Entry 4UDI (X-ray diffraction, 1.80 A resolution); this record covers chains A and E of the 6 polymer chains in the assembly.

# Chain A (and E)
Molecule: Uhgb_mp
Organism: Uncultured organism
Notes: EC 2.4.1.-; chain E of this document is another copy of the same molecule, construct and numbering; everything in this record applies to it too
UniProt: D9ZDQ9 (D9ZDQ9_9ZZZZ); residues 1-327 here = UniProt positions 1-327
Sequence (347 residues; each row starts with the number of its first residue; numbers below 1 keep their minus sign (Met-19 is residue -19)):
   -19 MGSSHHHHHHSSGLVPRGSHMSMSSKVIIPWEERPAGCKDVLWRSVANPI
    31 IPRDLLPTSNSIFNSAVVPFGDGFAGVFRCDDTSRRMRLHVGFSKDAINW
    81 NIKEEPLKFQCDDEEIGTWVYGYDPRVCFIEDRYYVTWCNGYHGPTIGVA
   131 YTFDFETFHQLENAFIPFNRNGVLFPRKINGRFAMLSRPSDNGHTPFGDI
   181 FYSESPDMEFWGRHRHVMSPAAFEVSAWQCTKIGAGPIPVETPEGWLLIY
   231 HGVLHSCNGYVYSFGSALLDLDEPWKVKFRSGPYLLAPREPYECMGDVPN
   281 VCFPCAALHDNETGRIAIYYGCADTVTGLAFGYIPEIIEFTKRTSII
Unresolved in the structure: -19 to 6 (chain E: -19 to 7)
Differences from the reference sequence: expression tag (-19 to 0)
Ion coordination: K+: His196, Val197, Trp255
What the authors report for this chain:
  - binding site for glycerol: Asn44, Asp304
  - self-association interface (contacts with another copy of this molecule); pairs are residue here / residue on that copy: Asn40-Tyr264 (hydrogen bond), Thr63-Tyr264 (backbone contact), Ser64-Pro263 (hydrogen bond), His123-His196 (pi stacking), Ala144-His194 (backbone contact), His174-His235 (pi stacking)
  - mutagenesis - D104N: abolished catalytic activity (citing earlier work)
  - mutagenesis - Y103E: decreased stability (citing earlier work)

# Interface between chain A and chain E
Pairs across the interface (66):
  Asp93(A) with Arg195(E), salt bridge
  Glu95(A) with Arg195(E); Trp255(E)
  Ile96(A) with Arg195(E)
  Tyr122(A) with Phe181(E), hydrophobic; His194(E); Arg195(E); His196(E), hydrogen bond (side chain-backbone)
  His123(A) with His196(E)
  Glu142(A) with Arg193(E), salt bridge; Arg195(E), salt bridge
  Asn143(A) with His194(E)
  Ala144(A) with His194(E), hydrogen bond (backbone-side chain)
  Phe145(A) with Ile146(E), hydrophobic; His194(E)
  Ile146(A) with Phe145(E), hydrophobic; Ser167(E); Pro169(E), hydrophobic; Phe181(E), hydrophobic; Ser183(E); His194(E)
  Pro147(A) with Pro169(E); Phe181(E)
  Phe148(A) with Phe177(E), hydrophobic
  Asn149(A) with Ile146(E)
  Arg162(A) with Phe190(E)
  Ser167(A) with Ile146(E)
  Pro169(A) with Ile146(E), hydrophobic; Pro147(E)
  Asn172(A) with Phe177(E)
  Phe177(A) with Phe148(E), hydrophobic; Asn172(E)
  Phe181(A) with Tyr122(E), hydrophobic; Ile146(E), hydrophobic; Pro147(E)
  Ser183(A) with Ile146(E)
  Glu184(A) with Phe190(E)
  Pro186(A) with Phe190(E)
  Glu189(A) with Gly192(E); Arg193(E), salt bridge
  Phe190(A) with Arg162(E); Glu184(E); Pro186(E); Phe190(E), hydrophobic; Trp191(E); Gly192(E)
  Trp191(A) with Phe190(E); Trp191(E), hydrogen bond (backbone-backbone)
  Gly192(A) with Glu189(E); Phe190(E)
  Arg193(A) with Glu142(E), salt bridge; Glu189(E), salt bridge; Phe190(E)
  His194(A) with Tyr122(E); Asn143(E); Ala144(E), hydrogen bond (side chain-backbone); Phe145(E); Ile146(E)
  Arg195(A) with Asp93(E), salt bridge; Glu95(E); Ile96(E); Tyr122(E); Glu142(E), salt bridge
  His196(A) with Tyr122(E), hydrogen bond (backbone-side chain); His123(E)
  Trp255(A) with Glu95(E)
Also at the interface, not in a pair above, chain A (34 interface residues in all): Ser170, Asp179, Ser185
Also at the interface, not in a pair above, chain E (33 interface residues in all): Asn149, Asp179, Ser185

# In short
Chain A and chain E form an interface of 34 and 33 residues respectively, with 5 hydrogen bonds and 8 salt
bridges. Polar contacts include Asp93(A)-Arg195(E), Glu142(A)-Arg193(E) and Glu142(A)-Arg195(E). The paper
reports a binding site for glycerol at Asn44(A) and Asp304(A); D104N of chain A abolishes catalytic activity.
Chain A and chain E are both Uhgb_mp (Uncultured organism); the structure, Crystal structure of
b-1,4-mannopyranosyl-chitobiose phosphorylase at 1.85 Angstrom from unknown human gut bacteria (Uhgb_MP), was
determined by X-ray diffraction, deposited together with 4UDG, 4UDJ and 4UDK.
